3S8R - chain A; structure by X-ray diffraction, 2.50 A resolution.

Chain A:
Molecule: Glutaryl-7-aminocephalosporanic-acid acylase
Notes: EC 3.5.1.93
Reference sequence: P07662 (G7AC_PSEU7); residues 1-691 here correspond to UniProt positions 30-720 (UniProt number = residue number + 29)
Amino-acid sequence (697 residues; numbered 1 to 697; the number before each row is that of its first residue):
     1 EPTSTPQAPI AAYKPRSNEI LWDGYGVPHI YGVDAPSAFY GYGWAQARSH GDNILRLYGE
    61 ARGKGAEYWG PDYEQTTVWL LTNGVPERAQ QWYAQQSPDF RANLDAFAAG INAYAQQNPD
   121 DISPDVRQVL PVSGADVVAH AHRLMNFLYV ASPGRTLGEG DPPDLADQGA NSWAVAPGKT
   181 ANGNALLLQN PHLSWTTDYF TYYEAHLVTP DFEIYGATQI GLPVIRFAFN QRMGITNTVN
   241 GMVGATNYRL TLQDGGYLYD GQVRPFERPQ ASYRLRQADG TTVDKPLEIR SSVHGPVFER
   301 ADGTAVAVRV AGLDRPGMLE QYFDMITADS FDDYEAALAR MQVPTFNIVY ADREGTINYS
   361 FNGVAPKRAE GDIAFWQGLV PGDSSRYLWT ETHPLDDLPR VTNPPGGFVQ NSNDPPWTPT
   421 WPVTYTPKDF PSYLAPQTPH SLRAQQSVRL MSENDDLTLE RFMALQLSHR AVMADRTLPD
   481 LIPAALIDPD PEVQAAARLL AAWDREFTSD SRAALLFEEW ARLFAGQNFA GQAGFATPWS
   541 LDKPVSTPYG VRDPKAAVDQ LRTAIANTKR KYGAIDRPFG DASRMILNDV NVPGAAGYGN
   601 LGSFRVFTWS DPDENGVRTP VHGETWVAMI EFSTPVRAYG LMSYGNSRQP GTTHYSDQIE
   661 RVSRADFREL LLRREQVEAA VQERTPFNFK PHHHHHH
Not modelled in the structure: 1-5, 690-697
Construct notes: engineered mutation Ala-170 (Ser199 in P07662); expression tag (692-697)
Curated features (UniProtKB/Swiss-Prot):
  - active site: His-192, Glu-624

Summary:
Curated annotation (UniProt) lists active-site residues His-192 and Glu-624.
Chain A is Glutaryl-7-aminocephalosporanic-acid acylase; the structure, Crystal Structures of Glutaryl
7-Aminocephalosporanic Acid Acylase: Insight into Autoproteolytic Activation, was determined by X-ray
diffraction.
